PDB entry 8YYT | electron microscopy, 3.60 A resolution | chains B and D of the 6 polymer chains in the assembly

== Chain B ==
Molecule: Isoform Short of Insulin receptor
Source organism: Homo sapiens
Reference sequence: P06213 (INSR_HUMAN), isoform P06213-2; residues 1-1370 here = UniProt positions 1-1370
Sequence (1370 residues; each row starts with the number of its first residue):
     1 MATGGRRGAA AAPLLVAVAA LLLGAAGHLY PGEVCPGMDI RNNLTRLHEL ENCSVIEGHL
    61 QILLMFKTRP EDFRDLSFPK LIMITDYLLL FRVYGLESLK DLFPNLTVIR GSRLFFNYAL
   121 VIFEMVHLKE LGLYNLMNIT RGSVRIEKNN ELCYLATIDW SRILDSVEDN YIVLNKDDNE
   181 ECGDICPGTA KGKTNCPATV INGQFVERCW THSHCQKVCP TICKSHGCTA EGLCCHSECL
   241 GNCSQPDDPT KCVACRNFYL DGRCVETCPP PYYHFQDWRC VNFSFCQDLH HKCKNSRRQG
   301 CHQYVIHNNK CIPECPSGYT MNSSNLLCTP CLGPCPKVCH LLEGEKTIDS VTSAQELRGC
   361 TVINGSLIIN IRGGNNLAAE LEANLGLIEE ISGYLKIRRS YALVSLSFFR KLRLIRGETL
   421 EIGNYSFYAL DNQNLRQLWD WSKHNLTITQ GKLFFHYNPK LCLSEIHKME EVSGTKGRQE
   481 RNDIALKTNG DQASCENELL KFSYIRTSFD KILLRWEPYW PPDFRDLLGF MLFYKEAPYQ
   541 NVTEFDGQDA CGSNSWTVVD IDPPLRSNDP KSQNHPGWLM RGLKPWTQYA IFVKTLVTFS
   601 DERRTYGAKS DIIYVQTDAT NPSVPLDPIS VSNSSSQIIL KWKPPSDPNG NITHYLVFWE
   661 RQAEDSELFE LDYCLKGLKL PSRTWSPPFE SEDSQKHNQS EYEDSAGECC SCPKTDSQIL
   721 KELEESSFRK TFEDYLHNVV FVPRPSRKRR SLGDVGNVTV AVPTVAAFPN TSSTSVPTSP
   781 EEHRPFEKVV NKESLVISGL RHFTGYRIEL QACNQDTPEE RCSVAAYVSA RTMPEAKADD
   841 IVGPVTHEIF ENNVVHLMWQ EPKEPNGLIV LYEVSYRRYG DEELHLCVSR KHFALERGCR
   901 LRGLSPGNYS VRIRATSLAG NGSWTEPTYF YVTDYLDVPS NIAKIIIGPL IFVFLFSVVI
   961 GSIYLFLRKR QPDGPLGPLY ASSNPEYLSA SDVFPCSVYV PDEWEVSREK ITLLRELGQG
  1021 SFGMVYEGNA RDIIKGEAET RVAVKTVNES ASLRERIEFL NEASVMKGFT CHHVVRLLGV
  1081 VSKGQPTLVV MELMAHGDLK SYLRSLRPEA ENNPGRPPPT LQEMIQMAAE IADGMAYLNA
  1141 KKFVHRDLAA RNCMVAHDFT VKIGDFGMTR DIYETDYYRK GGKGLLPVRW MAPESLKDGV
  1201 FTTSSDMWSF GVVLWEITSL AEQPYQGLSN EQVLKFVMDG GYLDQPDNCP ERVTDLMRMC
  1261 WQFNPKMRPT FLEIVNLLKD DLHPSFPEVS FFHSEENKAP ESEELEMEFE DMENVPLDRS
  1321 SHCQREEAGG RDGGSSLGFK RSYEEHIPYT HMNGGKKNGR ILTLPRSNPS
Unresolved in the structure: 1-27, 50, 94, 169, 189-194, 209, 249-251, 272-273, 323, 415, 432, 453-454, 501, 525, 543-554, 678-719, 745-783, 817-820, 935-1370
Cystine bridges: Cys35-Cys53, Cys153-Cys182, Cys196-Cys215, Cys219-Cys228, Cys223-Cys234, Cys235-Cys243, Cys239-Cys252, Cys255-Cys264, Cys268-Cys280, Cys286-Cys311, Cys293-Cys301, Cys315-Cys328, Cys331-Cys335, Cys339-Cys360, Cys674-Cys887, Cys813-Cys822
UniProt features mapped onto this chain:
  - region: Glu733 to Phe741 (Insulin-binding), Tyr999 (Important for interaction with IRS1, SHC1 and STAT5B)
  - site: Phe66 (Insulin-binding)
  - modified residue: Ser400 (Phosphoserine), Tyr401 (Phosphotyrosine), Ser407 (Phosphoserine), Tyr999 (Phosphotyrosine)
  - glycosylation (N-linked (GlcNAc...) asparagine): Asn43, Asn52, Asn105, Asn138, Asn242, Asn282, Asn322, Asn364, Asn424, Asn445, Asn541, Asn633, Asn651, Asn698
  - natural variant: Asn42 (N42K: In RMS), Val55 (V55A: In LEPRCH), Ile56 (I56T: In LEPRCH), Gly58 (G58R: In LEPRCH), Asp86 (D86G: In IRAN type A), Leu89 (L89P: In IRAN type A), Arg113 (R113P: In LEPRCH), Ala119 (A119V: In LEPRCH), Leu120 (L120Q: In LEPRCH), Ile146 (I146M: In LEPRCH), Val167 (V167L: In IRAN type A), Pro220 (P220L: In Ins resistance), 23 further natural variant entries in UniProt
  - mutagenesis: Cys462 (C462A: Does not affect S-nitrosylation), Tyr999 (Y999E: Abolishes interaction with IRS1 and SHC1; Y999F: Has no effect on insulin-stimulated autophosphorylation, but inhibits the biological activity of the receptor ...)

== Chain D ==
Molecule: Insulin
Source organism: Homo sapiens
Reference sequence: P67973 (INS_BALPH); residues 3-51 here = UniProt positions 3-51
Sequence (49 residues; row label = number of the first residue in the row):
     3 NQHLCGSHLV EALYLVCGER GFFYTPKAGI VEQCCTSICS LYQLENYCN
Unresolved in the structure: 28-30
Cystine bridges: Cys36-Cys41

== Chain B / chain D interface ==
Contacting residue pairs - 24 pairs, chain B then chain D:
  Pro522(B) with His5(D), hydrogen bond (backbone-side chain)
  Asp523(B) with Cys7(D)
  Phe524(B) with Cys7(D)
  Asn568(B) with Glu13(D), hydrogen bond
  Lys730(B) with Cys7(D); Gly8(D)
  Glu733(B) with Ser9(D), hydrogen bond
  Asp734(B) with Val33(D)
  His737(B) with Gly8(D); Ile32(D)
  Asn738(B) with Gly31(D); Ile32(D), hydrogen bond (side chain-backbone); Val33(D), hydrogen bond (side chain-backbone); Glu34(D)
  Phe741(B) with Ile32(D), hydrophobic
  Val742(B) with Phe25(D); Tyr26(D), hydrophobic; Tyr49(D)
  Pro743(B) with Phe25(D); Tyr49(D), hydrophobic
  Arg744(B) with Phe25(D); Glu47(D), hydrogen bond (side chain-backbone); Asn48(D), hydrogen bond; Asn51(D), hydrogen bond (side chain-backbone)
Other interface residues (no listed pair), chain D (18 interface residues in all): Phe24, Thr27, Cys37

== In short ==
Chain B and chain D form an interface of 13 and 18 residues respectively; the contacts include 8 hydrogen
bonds. Among the polar pairs are Pro522(B)-His5(D), Asn568(B)-Glu13(D) and Glu733(B)-Ser9(D). UniProt lists 2
mutagenesis sites on chain B.
Chain B is Isoform Short of Insulin receptor and chain D is Insulin, both from Homo sapiens; the structure,
Cryo-EM structure of the complex IR with four insulin, was determined by electron microscopy.
